PDB entry 1Z12 | X-ray diffraction, 2.20 A resolution | chain A

Chain A:
Protein: Low molecular weight phosphotyrosine protein phosphatase
Organism: Bos taurus
Notes: EC 3.1.3.48, 3.1.3.2
Reference sequence: P11064 (PPAC_BOVIN); residues 1-157 here = UniProt positions 1-157
Sequence (157 residues; each row starts with the number of its first residue):
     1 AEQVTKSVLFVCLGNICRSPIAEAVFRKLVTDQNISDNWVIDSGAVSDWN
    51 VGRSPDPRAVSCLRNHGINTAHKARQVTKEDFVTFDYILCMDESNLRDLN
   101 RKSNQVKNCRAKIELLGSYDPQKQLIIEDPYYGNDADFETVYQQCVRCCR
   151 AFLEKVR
Ion coordination: vanadate ion near Cys12 (its only coordinating residue here)

Summary:
Chain A is Low molecular weight phosphotyrosine protein phosphatase (Bos taurus); the structure, Crystal
Structure of Bovine Low Molecular Weight PTPase Complexed with Vanadate, was determined by X-ray diffraction,
deposited together with 1DG9 and 1Z13.
